PDB entry 4I40 | X-ray diffraction, 2.50 A resolution | chains A and B

# Chain A (and B)
Name: Inositol monophosphatase family protein
Source organism: Staphylococcus aureus subsp. aureus
Notes: EC 3.1.3.25; chain B of this document is another copy of the same molecule, construct and numbering; everything in this record applies to it too
Reference sequence: Q6G709 (Q6G709_STAAS); residues 1-265 here = UniProt positions 1-265
Sequence (271 residues; row label = number of the first residue in the row; numbers below 1 keep their minus sign (His-5 is residue -5)):
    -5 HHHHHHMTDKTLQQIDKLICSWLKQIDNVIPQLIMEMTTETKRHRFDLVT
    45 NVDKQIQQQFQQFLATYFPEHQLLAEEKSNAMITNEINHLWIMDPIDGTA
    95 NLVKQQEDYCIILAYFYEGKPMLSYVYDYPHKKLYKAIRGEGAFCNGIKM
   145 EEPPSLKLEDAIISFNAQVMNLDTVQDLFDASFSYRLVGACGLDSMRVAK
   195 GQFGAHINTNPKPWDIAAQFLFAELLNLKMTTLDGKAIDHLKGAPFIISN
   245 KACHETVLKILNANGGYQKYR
Disordered / not traced: -5 to 3
Differences from the reference sequence: expression tag (-5 to 0)
Metal / ion sites: Mg2+ site 1: Glu70 (together with phosphate ion); Mg2+ site 2: Glu70, Asp88, Ile90 (together with phosphate ion); Mg2+ site 3: Asp88, Asp91, Asp209

# How chain A and chain B interact
Contacting residue pairs (58; chain A residue first):
  Phe40(A) with Phe177(B), hydrophobic
  Ala94(A) with Phe177(B), hydrophobic
  Asn95(A) with Ile156(B); Arg180(B), hydrogen bond
  Lys98(A) with Asp154(B), hydrogen bond (side chain-backbone); Ile156(B); Phe177(B); Gly195(B); Gln196(B)
  Gln99(A) with Ile156(B); Arg180(B); Arg191(B); Gln196(B), hydrogen bond (backbone-side chain); Phe197(B)
  Glu101(A) with Arg191(B), salt bridge; Lys194(B), salt bridge; Gln196(B), hydrogen bond
  Asp102(A) with Arg191(B), salt bridge
  His125(A) with His125(B)
  Glu153(A) with Arg39(B)
  Asp154(A) with Lys98(B), hydrogen bond (backbone-side chain)
  Ile156(A) with Asn95(B); Lys98(B); Gln99(B)
  Ala161(A) with Phe173(B)
  Gln162(A) with Phe173(B); Ser178(B), hydrogen bond; Tyr179(B), hydrogen bond (side chain-backbone)
  Leu166(A) with Leu166(B); Gln170(B)
  Gln170(A) with Leu166(B); Lys263(B)
  Phe173(A) with Gln162(B)
  Phe177(A) with Arg39(B); Phe40(B); Leu42(B), hydrophobic; Lys98(B)
  Ser178(A) with Gln162(B)
  Tyr179(A) with Gln162(B), hydrogen bond (backbone-side chain); Tyr179(B), hydrophobic; Leu181(B)
  Arg180(A) with Asn95(B), hydrogen bond; Leu181(B); Val182(B); Gly183(B)
  Leu181(A) with Tyr179(B); Leu181(B), hydrogen bond (backbone-backbone)
  Val182(A) with Arg180(B)
  Gly183(A) with Arg180(B)
  Arg191(A) with Gln99(B); Glu101(B), salt bridge; Asp102(B), salt bridge
  Lys194(A) with Glu101(B), salt bridge
  Gly195(A) with Lys98(B)
  Gln196(A) with Lys98(B); Gln99(B), hydrogen bond (side chain-backbone); Glu101(B), hydrogen bond
  Phe197(A) with Gln99(B)
Interface residues without a listed pair, chain A (32 interface residues in all): Leu42, Lys127, Ser176, Lys263
Interface residues without a listed pair, chain B (31 interface residues in all): Ala94, Glu153, Ala161

# Overview
32 residues of chain A and 31 residues of chain B are in contact; the contacts include 12 hydrogen bonds and 6
salt bridges. Among the polar pairs are Glu101(A)-Arg191(B), Glu101(A)-Lys194(B) and Asp102(A)-Arg191(B). The
Mg2+ site 2 is built by Glu70(A), Asp88(A) and Ile90(A).
Both chains are Inositol monophosphatase family protein (Staphylococcus aureus subsp. aureus). Entry 4I40
(crystal structure of Staphylococcal inositol monophosphatase-1: 50mM LiCl inhibited complex) was determined
by X-ray diffraction (same publication as 4PTK, 4I3Y and 4G61).
